PDB entry 3SNZ | X-ray diffraction, 2.00 A resolution | chain A

== Chain A ==
Protein: Clostrillin
Organism: Clostridium beijerinckii
Notes: fragment: betagamma-crystallin domain
Reference sequence: A6LX94 (A6LX94_CLOB8); residues 1-96 here correspond to UniProt positions 118-213 (UniProt number = residue number + 117)
Sequence (97 residues; each row starts with the number of its first residue; numbering starts at 0):
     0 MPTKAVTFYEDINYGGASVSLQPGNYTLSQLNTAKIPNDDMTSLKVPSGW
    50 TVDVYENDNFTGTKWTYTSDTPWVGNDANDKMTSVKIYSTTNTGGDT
Disordered / not traced: 0-2, 90-96
Construct notes: expression tag (0); engineered mutation D39 (Trp156 in A6LX94)
Bound ions: Ca2+ site 1: E9, D39, T41, D79; Ca2+ site 2: D38, E55, K80, T82

== Summary ==
E9, D39, T41 and D79 form the Ca2+ site 1. D38, E55, K80 and T82 coordinate Ca2+ site 2.
Chain A is Clostrillin (Clostridium beijerinckii); the structure, Crystal structure of a mutant W39D of a
betagamma-crystallin domain from Clostridium beijerinckii, was determined by X-ray diffraction, deposited
together with 3SNY, 3SO0 and 3SO1.
